PDB entry 5A7H | X-ray diffraction, 2.01 A resolution | chain A

# Chain A
Molecule: Liver carboxylesterase 1
Source organism: Homo sapiens
Notes: EC 3.1.1.1, 3.1.1.56
UniProtKB: P23141 (EST1_HUMAN); residue numbers follow UniProt; this construct covers 22-552
Amino-acid sequence (531 residues; numbered 22 to 552; the number before each row is that of its first residue):
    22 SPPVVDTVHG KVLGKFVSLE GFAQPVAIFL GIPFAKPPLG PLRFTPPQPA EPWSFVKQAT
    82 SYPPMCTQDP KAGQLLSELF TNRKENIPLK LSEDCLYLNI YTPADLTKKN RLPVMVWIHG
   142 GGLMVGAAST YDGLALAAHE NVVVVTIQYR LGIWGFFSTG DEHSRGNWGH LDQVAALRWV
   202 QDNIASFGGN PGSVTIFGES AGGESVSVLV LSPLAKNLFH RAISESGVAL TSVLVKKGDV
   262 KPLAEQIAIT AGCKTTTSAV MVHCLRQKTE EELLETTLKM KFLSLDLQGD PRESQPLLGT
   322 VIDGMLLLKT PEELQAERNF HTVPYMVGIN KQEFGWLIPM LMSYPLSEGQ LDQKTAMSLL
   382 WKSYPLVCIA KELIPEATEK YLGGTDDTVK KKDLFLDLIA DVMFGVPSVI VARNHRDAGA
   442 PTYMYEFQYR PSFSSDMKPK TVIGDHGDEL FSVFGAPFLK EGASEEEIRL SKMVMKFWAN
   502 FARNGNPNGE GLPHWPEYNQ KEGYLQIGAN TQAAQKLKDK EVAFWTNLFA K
Disulfides: Cys87-Cys116, Cys274-Cys285
Differences from the reference sequence: engineered mutation Gln79 (Asn in P23141)
What the authors report for this chain:
  - catalytic residues: Ser221, Glu354, His467
  - mutagenesis - N79Q: unchanged catalytic activity
  - mutagenesis - N79Q: unchanged expression

# Summary
From the paper: catalytic residues Ser221, Glu354 and His467; N79Q leaves catalytic activity unchanged.
Chain A is Liver carboxylesterase 1 (Homo sapiens); the structure, Comparison of the structure and activity of
glycosylated and aglycosylated Human Carboxylesterase 1, was determined by X-ray diffraction, deposited
together with 5A7F and 5A7G.
